PDB entry 5F71 | X-ray diffraction, 2.40 A resolution | chain A

Chain A:
Name: Hepatitis A virus cellular receptor 2
Organism: Homo sapiens
UniProtKB: Q8TDQ0 (HAVR2_HUMAN); residues 1-109 here correspond to UniProt positions 22-130 (UniProt number = residue number + 21)
Sequence (109 residues; row label = number of the first residue in the row):
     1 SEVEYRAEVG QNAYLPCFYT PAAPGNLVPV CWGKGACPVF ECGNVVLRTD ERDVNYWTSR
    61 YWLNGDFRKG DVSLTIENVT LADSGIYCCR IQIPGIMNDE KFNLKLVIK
Disulfide bonds: Cys17-Cys89, Cys31-Cys42, Cys37-Cys88
Ion coordination: Na+: Tyr56, Ser59, Tyr61

In short:
Tyr56, Ser59 and Tyr61 form the Na+ site.
Chain A is Hepatitis A virus cellular receptor 2 (Homo sapiens); the structure, Human T-cell immunoglobulin
and mucin domain protein 3 (hTIM-3), was determined by X-ray diffraction together with 5F70, 5F7F and 5F7H
from the same study.
